PDB entry 7PIP | electron microscopy, 9.30 A resolution (very low resolution: no residue pairs are listed; an interface is given only as per-side residue counts) | chains m and 3 of the 55 polymer chains in the assembly

[Chain m]
Protein: 50S ribosomal protein L17
From: Mycoplasma pneumoniae M129
UniProtKB: Q59547 (RL17_MYCPN); residues 1-124 here = UniProt positions 1-124
Amino-acid sequence (124 residues; numbered 1 to 124; the number before each row is that of its first residue):
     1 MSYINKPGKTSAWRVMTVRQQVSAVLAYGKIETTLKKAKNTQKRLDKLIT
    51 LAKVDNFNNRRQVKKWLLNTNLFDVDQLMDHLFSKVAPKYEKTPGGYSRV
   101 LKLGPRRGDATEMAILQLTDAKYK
Not modelled in the structure: 1, 121-124

[Chain 3]
Molecule: 23S ribosomal RNA
From: Mycoplasma pneumoniae M129
Sequence (2907 nucleotides; row label = number of the first residue in the row):
     1 UACAAUAAGUUACUAAGGGCUUAUGGUGGAUGCCUUGGCACUAAUAGGCG
    51 AUGAAGGACGUGUUAACCUGCGAUAAGCUUCGGGUAGGUGGUAAGAACCU
   101 CAGAUCCGGAGAUUUCCGAAUGGAGCAAUCCGGUAGUUGGAAACAGCUAU
   151 CAUUAAUUGAUGAAUAAAUAGUCAAUUAAAGCAAUACGUGGUGAAGUGAA
   201 ACAUCUCAGUAGCCACAGGAAAAGAAAACGAAUGUGAUUCCGUGUGUAGU
   251 GGCGAGCGAAAGCGGAACAGGCCAAACUUAUCAUUAGAUAGGGGUUGUAG
   301 GGCUUGCAAUGUGGACUUGAAAACGAUAGAAGAAGCUGUUGGAAAGCAGC
   351 GCGCAAAAGGGUGAUAGCCCCGUAUUUGAAAUUGUUUUCAUACCUAGCGA
   401 GAUCCCUGAGUAGCUCGGAAAACGUUAUUUUGAGUGAAUCUGCCCAGACC
   451 AUUGGGUAAGCCUAAAUACUAAUUAGUGACCGAUAGCGAAACAGUACCGU
   501 GAGGGAAAGGUGAAAAGAACCCAGAGAUGGGAGUGAAAUAGAUUCUGAAA
   551 CCAUAUGCCUACAACGUGUCAGAGCACAUUAAUGUGUGAUGGCGUGCGUU
   601 UUGAAGUAUGAGCCGGCGAGUUAUGAUAGCAAGCGUUAGUUAACCAGGAG
   651 AUGGGGAGCUGUAGCGAAAGCGAGUUUUAAAAGAGCGUUUGUUUGUUAUU
   701 AUAGACCCGAAACGGGUUGAGCUAGUCAUGAGCAGGUUGAAGGUUGAGUA
   751 ACAUCAACUGGAGGACCGAACCGACUCUCGUUGAAACGAUAGCGGAUGAC
   801 UUGUGAUUAGGGGUGAAAUUCCAAUCGAAAUCCGUGAUAGCUGGUUCUCG
   851 UCGAAAUAGCUUUAAGGCUAGCGUGAGAUCACAAAUAAGUGGAGGUAAAG
   901 CUACUGAAUGUAUGAUGGCGCCACCUAGGCGUACUGAAUACAAUUAAACU
   951 CUGAAUGCCAUUUAUUUUAUUCUCGCAGUCAGACAGUGGGGGAUAAGCUU
  1001 CAUUGUCAAGAGGGGAAGAGCCCAGAUCAUUAAAUAAGGUCCCCAAAAUA
  1051 UACUAAGUGGAAAAGGAUGUGAAAGUGCUAAAACAGCAAGGAUGUUGGCU
  1101 UAGAAGCAGCCAUCGUUUAAAGAGUGCGUAACAGCUCACUUGUCGAGUGU
  1151 UUUUGCGCCGAAGAUGUAACGGGGCUAAGUAUAUUACCGAAUUUAUGGAU
  1201 AAGAUUUAUAUCUUGUGGUAGACGAGCGUUGUAUUGGAGUUGAAGUCAAA
  1251 GCGUGAGCAUUGGUGGAUCCAAUACAAGUGAGAAUGCCGGCAUGAGUAAC
  1301 GCUUGGGAGUGAGAAUCUCCCAAACCGAUUGACUAAGGUUUCCUGGACCA
  1351 GGGUCGUCCUUCCAGGGUUAGUCUGGACCUAAGCUGAGGCUGAAAAGCGU
  1401 AGGCGAUGGACAACAGGUUAAUAUUCCUGUACUUACAGUUAGACUGAUGG
  1451 AGUGACAAAGAAGGUUUUCCACCCCCAUAAUUGGAUUUGGGGAUAAAUCA
  1501 UAAGGUGGUACAAUAGGCAAAUCCGUUGUGCAUAACAUUGAGUGAUGAUG
  1551 UCGAGUGAAUGAGUGAUCAAGUAGCGAAGGUGGUAUUAAUCAUGCUUUCA
  1601 AGAAAAGCUUCUAGGGUUAAUCUAGCUGUAACCAGUACCGAGAACGAACA
  1651 CACGUAGUCAAGGAGAGGAUCCUAAGGUUAGCGAGUGAACUAUAGCCAAG
  1701 GAACUCUGCAAAUUAACCCCGUAAGUUAGCGAGAAGGGGUGCUUAUGUAA
  1751 AAGUAAGCCGCAGUGAAGAACGAGGGGGGACUGUUUAACUAAAACACAAC
  1801 UCUAUGCCAAACCGUAAGGUGAUGUAUAUGGGGUGACACCUGCCCAGUGC
  1851 UGGAAGGUUAAAGAAGGAGGUUAGCGCAAGCGAAGCUUUUAACUGAAGCC
  1901 CCAGUGAACGGCGGCCGUAACUAUAACGGUCCUAAGGUAGCGAAAUUCCU
  1951 AGUCGGGUAAAUUCCGUCCCGCUUGAAUGGUGUAACCAUCUCUUGACUGU
  2001 CUCGGCUAUAGACUCGGUGAAAUCCAGGUACGGGUGAAGACACCCGUUAG
  2051 GCGCAACGGGACGGAAAGACCCCGUGAAGCUUUACUGUAGCUUAAUAUUG
  2101 AUCAGGACAUUAUCAUGUAGAGAAUAGGUAGGAGCAAUCGAUGCAAGUUC
  2151 GCUAGGACUUGUUGAUGCGAAAGGUGGAAUACUACCCUUGGUUGUGUGCU
  2201 GUUCUAAUUGGUAACUGUUAUCCAGUUUCAAGACAGUGUUAGGUGGGCAG
  2251 UUUGACUGGGGCGGUCGCCUCCUAAAAGGUAACGGAGGCGUACAAAGGUA
  2301 CCUUCAGUACGGUUGGAAAUCGUAUGUAGAGUGUAAUGGUGUAAGGGUGC
  2351 UUGACUGUGAGACAUACAGGUCGAACAGGUGAGAAAUCAGGUCAUAGUGA
  2401 UCCGGUGGUCCAGUAUGGAAUGGCCAUCGCUCAACGGAUAAAAGCUACUC
  2451 CGGGGAUAACAGGCUGAUACUGCCCAAGAGUUCAUAUCGACGGCAGUGUU
  2501 UGGCACCUCGAUGUCGACUCAUCUCAUCCUCGAGCUGAAGCAGGUUCGAA
  2551 GGGUUCGGCUGUUCGCCGAUUAAAGAGAUACGUGAGUUGGGUUCAAACCG
  2601 UCGUGAGACAGGUUGGUCCCUAUCUAUUGUGCCCGUAGGAAGAUUGAAGA
  2651 GUGUUGCUUCUAGUACGAGAGGACCGAAGCGAGGACACCUCUUAUGCUCC
  2701 AGUUGUAGCGCCAGCUGCACCGCUGGGUAGUAACGUGUCUAUUAGAUAAA
  2751 CGCUGAAAGCAUCUAAGUGUGAAACUAUCUCAAAGAUUAAUCUUCCCAUU
  2801 UCGCAAGAAAGUAAGAGCCGUCAAAGACGAUGACGUUGAUAGGUUACAGG
  2851 UGUAAGCAUAGUGAUAUGUUGAGCUGAGUAAUACUAAUUGCUCGAGGACU
  2901 UAUUGGA
Not modelled in the structure: 1-7, 923-927, 1560-1569, 2901-2907

[Interface between chain m and chain 3]
At this resolution (9 A) residue pairs are not listed: 59 residues of chain m and 55 of chain 3 lie at the interface.

[In short]
Chain m and chain 3 form an interface of 59 and 55 residues respectively.
Here chain m is 50S ribosomal protein L17 and chain 3 is 23S ribosomal RNA, both from Mycoplasma pneumoniae
M129. Entry 7PIP (70S ribosome with EF-Tu-tRNA and P-site tRNA in pseudouridimycin-treated Mycoplasma
pneumoniae cells) was determined by electron microscopy, deposited together with 7OOC, 7OOD, 7P6Z, 7PAH, 7PAI,
7PAJ and 23 further entries.
